5S5A - chains B and F of the 6 polymer chains in the assembly; structure by X-ray diffraction, 2.35 A resolution.

Chain B:
Molecule: Tubulin beta-2B chain
Source organism: Bos taurus
UniProtKB: Q6B856 (TBB2B_BOVIN); the author numbering skips numbers that UniProt does not, so the offset changes along the chain: 1-42 = UniProt 1-42; 45-360 = UniProt 43-358; 369-455 = UniProt 359-445
Amino-acid sequence (445 residues; row label = number of the first residue in the row; note: 10 numbers in that range are skipped by the numbering (no residue carries them; nothing is unmodelled there)):
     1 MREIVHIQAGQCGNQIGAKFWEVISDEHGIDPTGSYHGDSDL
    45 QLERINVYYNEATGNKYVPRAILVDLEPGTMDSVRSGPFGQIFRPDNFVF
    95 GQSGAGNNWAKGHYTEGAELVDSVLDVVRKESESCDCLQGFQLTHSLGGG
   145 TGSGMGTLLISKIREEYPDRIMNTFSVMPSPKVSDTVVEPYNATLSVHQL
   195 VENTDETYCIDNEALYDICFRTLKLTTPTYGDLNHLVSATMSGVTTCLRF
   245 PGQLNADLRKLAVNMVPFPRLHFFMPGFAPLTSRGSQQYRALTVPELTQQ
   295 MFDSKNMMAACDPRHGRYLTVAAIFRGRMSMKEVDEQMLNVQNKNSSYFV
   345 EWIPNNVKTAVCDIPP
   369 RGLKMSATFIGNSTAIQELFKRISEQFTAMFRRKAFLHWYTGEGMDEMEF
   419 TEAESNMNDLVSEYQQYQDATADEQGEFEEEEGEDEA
Not modelled in the structure: 279-280, 441-455
Ion coordination: Mg2+: Q11 (together with GDP); Ca2+ near E113 (its only coordinating residue here)
Residues lining bound ligands:
  - GDP (guanosine-5'-diphosphate): G10, Q11, C12, Q15, I16, A99, N101, S140, G142, G143, G144, T145, G146, S147, V171, P173, V177, D179, E183, N206, L209, Y224, L227, N228
  - N-(4-methoxyphenyl)glycinamide (WZY): P175, K176, V177, S178, Y210, P222, T223, Y224, L227
Swiss-Prot annotation at these positions:
  - motif: M1 to I4 (MREI motif)
  - binding site (GTP): Q11, E71, S140, G144, T145, G146, N206, N228
  - binding site (Mg(2+)): E71
  - modified residue: S40 (Phosphoserine), T57 (Phosphothreonine), K60 (N6-acetyllysine), S174 (Phosphoserine), T287 (Phosphothreonine), T292 (Phosphothreonine), R320 (Omega-N-methylarginine), E448 (5-glutamyl polyglutamate)
  - cross-link (Glycyl lysine isopeptide (Lys-Gly)): K60 (interchain with G-Cter in ubiquitin), K326 (interchain with G-Cter in ubiquitin)

Chain F:
Molecule: Tubulin-Tyrosine Ligase
Source organism: Gallus gallus
UniProtKB: E1BQ43 (E1BQ43_CHICK); residues 1-378 here = UniProt positions 1-378
Amino-acid sequence (384 residues; each row starts with the number of its first residue):
     1 MYTFVVRDENSSVYAEVSRLLLATGQWKRLRKDNPRFNLMLGERNRLPFG
    51 RLGHEPGLVQLVNYYRGADKLCRKASLVKLIKTSPELSESCTWFPESYVI
   101 YPTNLKTPVAPAQNGIRHLINNTRTDEREVFLAAYNRRREGREGNVWIAK
   151 SSAGAKGEGILISSEASELLDFIDEQGQVHVIQKYLEKPLLLEPGHRKFD
   201 IRSWVLVDHLYNIYLYREGVLRTSSEPYNSANFQDKTCHLTNHCIQKEYS
   251 KNYGRYEEGNEMFFEEFNQYLMDALNTTLENSILLQIKHIIRSCLMCIEP
   301 AISTKHLHYQSFQLFGFDFMVDEELKVWLIEVNGAPACAQKLYAELCQGI
   351 VDVAISSVFPLADTGQKTSQPTSIFIKLHHHHHH
Not modelled in the structure: 106-124, 156-158, 363-370, 383-384
Construct notes: expression tag (379-384)
Ion coordination: Mg2+: E331, N333 (together with AMP-PCP)
Residues lining bound ligands: AMP-PCP (ACP; phosphomethylphosphonic acid adenylate ester): K74, I148, K150, G154, A155, Q183, K184, Y185, L186, K198, D200, R202, R222, H239, L240, T241, N242, D318, M320, I330, E331, N333

Chain B / chain F interface:
Contacting residue pairs (12):
  R311(B) with R31(F)
  L333(B) with P56(F); G57(F)
  Q336(B) with R36(F), hydrogen bond
  N337(B) with R36(F), hydrogen bond; G57(F), hydrogen bond (side chain-backbone); L58(F)
  K338(B) with M1(F)
  S340(B) with L30(F); N34(F), hydrogen bond
  E345(B) with R31(F), salt bridge
  A440(B) with D33(F)
Interface residues without a listed pair, chain B (9 interface residues in all): N349
Interface residues without a listed pair, chain F (11 interface residues in all): T3, E55

Overview:
The interface between chain B and chain F involves 9 residues on one side and 11 on the other; the contacts
include 4 hydrogen bonds and 1 salt bridge. Polar pairs include E345(B)-R31(F), Q336(B)-R36(F) and
N337(B)-R36(F). Chain B binds GDP and N-(4-methoxyphenyl)glycinamide.
Chain B is Tubulin beta-2B chain (Bos taurus) and chain F is Tubulin-Tyrosine Ligase (Gallus gallus); the
structure, Tubulin-Z1449748885-complex, was determined by X-ray diffraction, deposited together with 5S4L,
5S4M, 5S4N, 5S4O, 5S4P, 5S4Q and 52 further entries.
